2NYM - chains A and C of the 4 polymer chains in the assembly; structure by X-ray diffraction, 3.60 A resolution.

== Chain A ==
Name: Protein phosphatase 2
Organism: Homo sapiens
Reference sequence: Q96DH3 (Q96DH3_HUMAN); residues 8-589 here = UniProt positions 8-589
Amino-acid sequence (582 residues; numbered 8 to 589; the number before each row is that of its first residue):
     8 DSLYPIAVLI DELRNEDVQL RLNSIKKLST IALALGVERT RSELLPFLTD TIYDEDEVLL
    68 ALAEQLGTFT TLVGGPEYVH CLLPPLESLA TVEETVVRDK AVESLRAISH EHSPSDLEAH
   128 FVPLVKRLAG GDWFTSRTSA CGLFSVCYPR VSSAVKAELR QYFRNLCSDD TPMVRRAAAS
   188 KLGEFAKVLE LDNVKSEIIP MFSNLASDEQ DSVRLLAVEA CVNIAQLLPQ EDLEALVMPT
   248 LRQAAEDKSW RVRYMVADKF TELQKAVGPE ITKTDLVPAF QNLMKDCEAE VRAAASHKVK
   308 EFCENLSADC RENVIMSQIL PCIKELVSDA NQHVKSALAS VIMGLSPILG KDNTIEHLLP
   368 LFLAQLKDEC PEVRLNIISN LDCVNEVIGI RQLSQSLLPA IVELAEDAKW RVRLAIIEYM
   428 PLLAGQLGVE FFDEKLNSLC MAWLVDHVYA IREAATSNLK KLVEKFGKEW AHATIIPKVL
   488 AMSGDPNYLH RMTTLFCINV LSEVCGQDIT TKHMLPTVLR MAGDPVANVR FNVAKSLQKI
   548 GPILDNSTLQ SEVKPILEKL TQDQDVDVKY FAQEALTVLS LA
Modified positions: Mse-180, Mse-208, Mse-245, Mse-262, Mse-291, Mse-323, Mse-350, Mse-427, Mse-448, Mse-489, Mse-499, Mse-521, Mse-528 (selenomethionine; parent Met)
From the paper describing this entry:
  - disease-associated variants - E64D, E64G: decreased binding to Serine/threonine-protein phosphatase 2A 56 kDa regulatory subunit gamma isoform (citing earlier work)
  - mutagenesis - P53S, L89P, K331E: unchanged binding to Serine/threonine-protein phosphatase 2A 56 kDa regulatory subunit gamma isoform
  - mutagenesis - P53S, K331E, Y456A, Y495A, V533A: unchanged binding to Serine/threonine-protein phosphatase 2A catalytic subunit alpha isoform (chain C)

== Chain C ==
Name: Serine/threonine-protein phosphatase 2A catalytic subunit alpha isoform
Organism: Homo sapiens
Notes: EC 3.1.3.16
Reference sequence: P67775 (PP2AA_HUMAN); numbering as in UniProt (aligned over 2-294)
Amino-acid sequence (293 residues; each row starts with the number of its first residue):
     2 DEKVFTKELD QWIEQLNECK QLSESQVKSL CEKAKEILTK ESNVQEVRCP VTVCGDVHGQ
    62 FHDLMELFRI GGKSPDTNYL FMGDYVDRGY YSVETVTLLV ALKVRYRERI TILRGNHESR
   122 QITQVYGFYD ECLRKYGNAN VWKYFTDLFD YLPLTALVDG QIFCLHGGLS PSIDTLDHIR
   182 ALDRLQEVPH EGPMCDLLWS DPDDRGGWGI SPRGAGYTFG QDISETFNHA NGLTLVSRAH
   242 QLVMEGYNWC HDRNVVTIFS APNYCYRCGN QAAIMELDDT LKYSFLQFDP APR
Metal / ion sites: Mn2+ site 1: Asp-57, His-59, Asp-85; Mn2+ site 2: Asp-85, Asn-117, His-167, His-241
Curated features (UniProtKB/Swiss-Prot):
  - active site: His-118 (Proton donor)
  - binding site (Mn(2+)): Asp-57, His-59, Asp-85, Asn-117, His-167, His-241
  - binding site (Zn(2+)): Asp-57, His-59, Asp-85
  - binding site (Fe(3+)): Asp-85, Asn-117, His-167, His-241
  - natural variant: Gly-60 (G60V: In HJS3; uncertain significance), Asp-88 (D88G: In HJS3), Gln-122 (Q122H: In HJS3), Tyr-127 (Y127C: In HJS3), Asp-131 (D131H: In HJS3), His-191 (H191R: In HJS3), Asp-223 (D223H: In HJS3; D223V: In HJS3), Tyr-265 (Y265C: In HJS3)
  - mutagenesis: Asp-85 (D85N: Loss of phosphatase activity)

== How chain A and chain C interact ==
Pairs across the interface (40):
  Lys-416(A) with Asp-290(C)
  Trp-417(A) with Glu-67(C), hydrogen bond
  Arg-418(A) with Glu-67(C), salt bridge; Arg-70(C); Pro-293(C)
  His-454(A) with Leu-287(C)
  Val-455(A) with Arg-70(C); Ile-71(C), hydrophobic
  Tyr-456(A) with Arg-70(C); Ile-71(C), hydrogen bond (backbone-backbone); Gly-73(C)
  Ala-457(A) with Arg-70(C), hydrogen bond (backbone-backbone)
  Pro-493(A) with Asp-280(C)
  Asn-494(A) with Asp-279(C); Asp-280(C)
  Tyr-495(A) with Pro-51(C), hydrophobic; Thr-78(C), hydrogen bond; Asn-79(C), hydrogen bond (side chain-backbone); Asp-280(C), hydrogen bond (backbone-side chain)
  Leu-496(A) with Thr-78(C); Glu-277(C)
  Arg-498(A) with Asp-280(C), salt bridge
  Mse-499(A) with Asp-77(C)
  Val-533(A) with Pro-51(C); Asp-280(C)
  Ala-534(A) with Arg-110(C)
  Asn-535(A) with Pro-76(C), hydrogen bond (side chain-backbone); Asp-77(C), hydrogen bond (side chain-backbone); Thr-78(C); Asn-79(C), hydrogen bond; Arg-110(C), hydrogen bond
  Phe-538(A) with Pro-76(C); Asp-77(C)
  Asn-539(A) with Asp-77(C), hydrogen bond
  Lys-542(A) with Asp-77(C), salt bridge
  Gln-571(A) with Arg-49(C)
  Asp-572(A) with Arg-110(C), salt bridge
  Asp-574(A) with Tyr-107(C); Arg-110(C), salt bridge
  Tyr-577(A) with Arg-106(C)
Other interface residues (no listed pair), chain A (24 interface residues in all): Phe-578
Other interface residues (no listed pair), chain C (23 interface residues in all): Thr-7, Gly-72, Lys-74, Glu-109
From the paper, about this interface:
  - hot spots on chain A (mutagenesis) - V533D: abolished binding to Serine/threonine-protein phosphatase 2A catalytic subunit alpha isoform (chain C)

== In short ==
Chain A and chain C form an interface of 24 and 23 residues respectively, with 11 hydrogen bonds and 5 salt
bridges. Polar contacts include Arg-418(A)/Glu-67(C), Arg-498(A)/Asp-280(C) and Lys-542(A)/Asp-77(C). From the
paper: E64D and E64G of chain A reduce binding to Serine/threonine-protein phosphatase 2A 56 kDa regulatory
subunit gamma isoform; V533D of chain A abolishes binding to Serine/threonine-protein phosphatase 2A catalytic
subunit alpha isoform (chain C); 9 substitutions were tested in all.
Here chain A is Protein phosphatase 2 and chain C is Serine/threonine-protein phosphatase 2A catalytic subunit
alpha isoform, both from Homo sapiens. Entry 2NYM (Crystal Structure of Protein Phosphatase 2A (PP2A) with
C-terminus truncated catalytic subunit) was determined by X-ray diffraction together with 2NPP and 2NYL from
the same study.
